PDB entry 4ZZF | X-ray diffraction, 2.17 A resolution | chain A

[Chain A]
Name: Flagellar basal body rod modification protein
Source organism: Helicobacter pylori 26695
UniProt: O25565 (O25565_HELPY); residues 127-272 here = UniProt positions 127-272
Chain sequence (146 residues; numbered 127 to 272; the number before each row is that of its first residue):
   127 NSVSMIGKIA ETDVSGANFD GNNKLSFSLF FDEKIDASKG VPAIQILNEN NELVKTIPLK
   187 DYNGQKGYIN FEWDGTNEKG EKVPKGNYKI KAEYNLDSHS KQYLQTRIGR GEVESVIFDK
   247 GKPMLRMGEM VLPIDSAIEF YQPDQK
Reported in the primary citation:
  - self-association interface (contacts with another copy of this molecule); pairs are residue here / residue on that copy: Ser241-Glu265, Val242-Phe266, Phe244-Ile264, Arg252-Glu265, Phe244

[In short]
From the paper: a self-association interface involving Ser241, Val242 and Phe244 among others.
Chain A is Flagellar basal body rod modification protein (Helicobacter pylori 26695); the structure, Crystal
structure of truncated FlgD (tetragonal form) from the human pathogen Helicobacter pylori, was determined by
X-ray diffraction, deposited together with 4ZZK.
